3RJE - chains A and P of the 4 polymer chains in the assembly; structure by X-ray diffraction, 2.10 A resolution.

Chain A:
Protein: DNA polymerase beta
Organism: Homo sapiens
Notes: EC 2.7.7.7, 4.2.99.-
Reference sequence: P06746 (DPOLB_HUMAN); numbering as in UniProt (aligned over 1-335)
Sequence (335 residues; each row starts with the number of its first residue):
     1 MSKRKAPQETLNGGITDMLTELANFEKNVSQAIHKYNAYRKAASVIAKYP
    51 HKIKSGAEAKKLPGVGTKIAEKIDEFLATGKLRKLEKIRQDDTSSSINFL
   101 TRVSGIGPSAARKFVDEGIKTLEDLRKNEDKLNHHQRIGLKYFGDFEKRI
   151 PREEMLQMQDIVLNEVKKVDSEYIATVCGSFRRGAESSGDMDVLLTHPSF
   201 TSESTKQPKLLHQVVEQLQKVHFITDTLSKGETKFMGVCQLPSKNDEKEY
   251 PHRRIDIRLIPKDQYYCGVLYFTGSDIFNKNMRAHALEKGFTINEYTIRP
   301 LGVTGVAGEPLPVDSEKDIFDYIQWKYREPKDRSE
Unresolved in the structure: 1-6
Ion coordination: Na+ site 1: Lys60, Leu62, Val65 (shared with 1 residue of chain D); Na+ site 2: Thr101, Val103, Ile106 (shared with DG9(P) of chain P); Na+ site 3 near Thr101 (its only coordinating residue here); Na+ site 4 near Ser171 (its only coordinating residue here)
Swiss-Prot annotation at these positions:
  - region: Arg183 to Asp192 (DNA-binding)
  - active site: Lys72 (Nucleophile)
  - binding site (K(+)): Lys60, Leu62, Val65, Thr101, Val103, Ile106
  - binding site (Na(+)): Lys60, Leu62, Val65, Thr101, Val103, Ile106
  - binding site (dATP): Arg149, Ser180, Arg183, Gly189, Asp190
  - binding site (dCTP): Arg149, Ser180, Arg183, Gly189, Asp190
  - binding site (dGTP): Arg149, Ser180, Arg183, Gly189, Asp190, Asp192
  - binding site (dTTP): Arg149, Ser180, Arg183, Gly189, Asp190
  - binding site (Mg(2+)): Asp190, Asp192, Asp256
  - modified residue: Lys72 (N6-acetyllysine), Arg83 (Omega-N-methylarginine), Arg152 (Omega-N-methylarginine)
  - cross-link (Glycyl lysine isopeptide (Lys-Gly)): Lys41 (interchain with G-Cter in ubiquitin), Lys61 (interchain with G-Cter in ubiquitin), Lys81 (interchain with G-Cter in ubiquitin)

Chain P:
Molecule: 10-nt DNA strand
Sequence (10 nucleotides; numbered 1 to 10; the number before each row is that of its first residue):
     1 GCTGATGCGA
Ion coordination: Na+: DG9 (shared with Thr101(A), Val103(A), Ile106(A) of chain A)

Chain A / chain P interface:
Residue-residue contacts (14; chain A residue first):
  Val103(A) - DG9(P)  phosphate contact
  Ser104(A) - DG9(P)  phosphate contact
  Gly105(A) - DC8(P)  sugar contact
  Gly105(A) - DG9(P)  hydrogen bond to the phosphate
  Ile106(A) - DG9(P)  phosphate contact
  Gly107(A) - DC8(P)  hydrogen bond to the phosphate
  Pro108(A) - DC8(P)  phosphate contact
  Ser109(A) - DG7(P)  phosphate contact
  Ser109(A) - DC8(P)  hydrogen bond to the phosphate
  Ala110(A) - DC8(P)  hydrogen bond to the phosphate
  His135(A) - DG9(P)  sugar contact
  Met236(A) - DA10(P)  sugar contact
  Arg254(A) - DA10(P)  salt bridge to the phosphate
  Asp256(A) - DA10(P)  sugar contact
Other interface residues (no listed pair), chain A (13 interface residues in all): Asp190

In short:
Chain A and chain P form an interface of 13 and 4 residues respectively, with 4 hydrogen bonds and 1 salt
bridge. Polar contacts include Gly105(A)-DG9(P), Gly107(A)-DC8(P) and Ser109(A)-DC8(P).
Here chain A is DNA polymerase beta (Homo sapiens) and chain P is a 10-nt DNA strand. Entry 3RJE (Ternary
complex of DNA Polymerase Beta with a gapped DNA containing 8odG at template position) was determined by X-ray
diffraction (same publication as 3RJF, 3RJG, 3RJH, 3RJJ and 3RJK).
